PDB entry 3RMM | X-ray diffraction, 1.58 A resolution | chains H and I of the 3 polymer chains in the assembly

Chain H:
Name: Thrombin Heavy Chain
Source organism: Homo sapiens
Notes: EC 3.4.21.5
UniProt: P00734 (THRB_HUMAN); the construct lacks a stretch of the UniProt sequence and is renumbered around it, so the offset changes along the chain: 16-36 = UniProt 364-384; 37-60 = UniProt 386-409; 61-77 = UniProt 419-435; 78-97 = UniProt 437-456; 7 more segments
Amino-acid sequence (259 residues; each row starts with the number of its first residue; note: 1 number in that range is skipped by the numbering (no residue carries it; nothing is unmodelled there); a row labelled like 60A-60I holds insertion residues (60A, then the next letters in order)):
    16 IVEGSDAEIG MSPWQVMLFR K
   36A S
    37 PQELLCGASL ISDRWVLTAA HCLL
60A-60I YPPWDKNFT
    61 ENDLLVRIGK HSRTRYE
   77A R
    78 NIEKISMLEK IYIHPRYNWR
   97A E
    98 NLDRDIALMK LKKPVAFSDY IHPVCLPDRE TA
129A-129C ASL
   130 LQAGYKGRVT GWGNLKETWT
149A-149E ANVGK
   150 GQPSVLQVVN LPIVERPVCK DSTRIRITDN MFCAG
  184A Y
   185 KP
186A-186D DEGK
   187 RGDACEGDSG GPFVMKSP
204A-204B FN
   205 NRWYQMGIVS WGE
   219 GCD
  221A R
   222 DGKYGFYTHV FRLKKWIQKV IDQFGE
Disordered / not traced: 148-149, 149A-149E, 247
Disulfides: Cys42-Cys58, Cys168-Cys182, Cys191-Cys220
Covalently attached groups: N-acetylglucosamine (NAG) linked to Asn60G
Residues lining bound ligands: M32 (N-(benzylsulfonyl)-D-alanyl-N-[2-(aminomethyl)-5-chlorobenzyl]-L-prolinamide): His57, Tyr60A, Trp60D, Leu99, Asp189, Ala190, Cys191, Glu192, Ser195, Val213, Ser214, Trp215, Gly216, Glu217, Gly219, Cys220, Arg221A, Gly226, Phe227, Tyr228

Chain I:
Name: Hirudin variant-2
Notes: fragment: residues in UNP 60-72
UniProt: P09945 (HIRV2_HIRME); residues 53-65 here correspond to UniProt positions 60-72 (UniProt number = residue number + 7)
Amino-acid sequence (13 residues; numbered 53 to 65; the number before each row is that of its first residue):
    53 NGDFEEIPEE YLQ
Disordered / not traced: 53-54
Modified positions: Tyr63 (o-sulfo-l-tyrosine; TYS)

How chain H and chain I interact:
Contacting residue pairs (25):
  Phe34(H) - Phe56(I)  hydrophobic
  Gln38(H) - Glu58(I)
  Gln38(H) - Ile59(I)
  Gln38(H) - Leu64(I)
  Leu40(H) - Phe56(I)
  Leu65(H) - Ile59(I)  hydrophobic
  Leu65(H) - Tyr63(I)
  Arg67(H) - Ile59(I)
  Arg73(H) - Asp55(I)  salt bridge
  Arg73(H) - Phe56(I)
  Thr74(H) - Asp55(I)
  Thr74(H) - Phe56(I)
  Thr74(H) - Glu57(I)  hydrogen bond (backbone-backbone)
  Arg75(H) - Glu57(I)
  Tyr76(H) - Glu57(I)  hydrogen bond (backbone-side chain)
  Tyr76(H) - Glu58(I)
  Tyr76(H) - Pro60(I)
  Tyr76(H) - Tyr63(I)
  Glu80(H) - Tyr63(I)
  Lys81(H) - Tyr63(I)
  Ile82(H) - Ile59(I)  hydrophobic
  Ile82(H) - Tyr63(I)
  Met84(H) - Glu62(I)
  Met84(H) - Tyr63(I)
  Met84(H) - Gln65(I)
Also at the interface, not in a pair above, chain H (17 interface residues in all): Met32, Lys36, Glu39, Gln151

Overview:
17 residues of chain H and 10 residues of chain I are in contact; the contacts include 2 hydrogen bonds and 1
salt bridge. Polar contacts include Arg73(H)-Asp55(I), Tyr76(H)-Glu57(I) and Thr74(H)-Glu57(I). Chain H binds
compound M32. Covalently linked N-acetylglucosamine: at Asn60G(H).
Here chain H is Thrombin Heavy Chain (Homo sapiens) and chain I is Hirudin variant-2. Entry 3RMM (Human
Thrombin in complex with MI332) was determined by X-ray diffraction together with 3RLW, 3RLY, 3RM0, 3RM2,
3RML, 3RMN and 3 further entries from the same study.
